PDB entry 6NMI | electron microscopy, 3.70 A resolution | chains E and F of the 8 polymer chains in the assembly

[Chain E]
Molecule: General transcription factor IIH subunit 2, p44
From: Homo sapiens
Sequence (366 residues; each row starts with the number of its first residue; note: 6 numbers in that range are skipped by the numbering (no residue carries them; nothing is unmodelled there); X marks 56 residues of unknown identity (built as UNK)):
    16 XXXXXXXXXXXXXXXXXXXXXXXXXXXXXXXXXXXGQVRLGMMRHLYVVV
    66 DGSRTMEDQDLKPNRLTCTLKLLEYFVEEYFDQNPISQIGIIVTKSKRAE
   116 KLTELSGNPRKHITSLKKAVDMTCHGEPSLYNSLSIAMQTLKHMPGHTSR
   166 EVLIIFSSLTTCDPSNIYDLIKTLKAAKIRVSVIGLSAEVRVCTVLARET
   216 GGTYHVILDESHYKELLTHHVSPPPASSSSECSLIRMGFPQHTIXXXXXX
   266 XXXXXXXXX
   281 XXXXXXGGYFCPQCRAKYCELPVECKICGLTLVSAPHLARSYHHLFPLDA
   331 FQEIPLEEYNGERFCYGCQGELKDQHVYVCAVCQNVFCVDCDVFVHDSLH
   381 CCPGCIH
Metal / ion sites: Zn2+ site 1: Cys-291, Cys-294, Cys-305, Cys-308; Zn2+ site 2: Cys-345, Cys-348, Cys-368, Cys-371; Zn2+ site 3: Cys-360, Cys-363, Cys-382, Cys-385

[Chain F]
Molecule: General transcription factor IIH subunit 3, p34
From: Homo sapiens
Reference sequence: Q13889 (TF2H3_HUMAN); residue numbers follow UniProt; this construct covers 1-308
Sequence (308 residues; each row starts with the number of its first residue):
     1 MVSDEDELNLLVIVVDANPIWWGKQALKESQFTLSKCIDAVMVLGNSHLF
    51 MNRSNKLAVIASHIQESRFLYPGKNGRLGDFFGDPGNPPEFNPSGSKDGK
   101 YELLTSANEVIVEEIKDLMTKSDIKGQHTETLLAGSLAKALCYIHRMNKE
   151 VKDNQEMKSRILVIKAAEDSALQYMNFMNVIFAAQKQNILIDACVLDSDS
   201 GLLQQACDITGGLYLKVPQMPSLLQYLLWVFLPDQDQRSQLILPPPVHVD
   251 YRAACFCHRNLIEIGYVCSVCLSIFCNFSPICTTCETAFKISLPPVLKAK
   301 KKKLKVSA
Not modelled in the structure: 1-7, 73-94, 293-308
Disulfide bonds: Cys-255/Cys-257
Metal / ion sites: Zn2+: Cys-268, Cys-271, Cys-282, Cys-285
UniProt features mapped onto this chain:
  - zinc finger: Cys-268 to Cys-285 (C4-type)

[How chain E and chain F interact]
Contacting residue pairs (78):
  Arg-54(E) with Val-270(F)
  Met-57(E) with Leu-272(F), hydrophobic
  His-162(E) with Ser-269(F)
  Ser-244(E) with Lys-290(F), hydrogen bond (backbone-side chain)
  Ser-245(E) with Lys-290(F)
  Glu-246(E) with Lys-290(F)
  Cys-247(E) with Val-270(F), hydrophobic; Thr-287(F); Phe-289(F); Lys-290(F)
  Ser-248(E) with Cys-268(F); Ser-269(F); Phe-289(F)
  Leu-249(E) with Tyr-266(F), hydrophobic; Val-267(F); Cys-268(F); Phe-278(F), hydrophobic; Phe-289(F)
  Ile-250(E) with Tyr-266(F); Val-267(F), hydrogen bond (backbone-backbone)
  Arg-251(E) with Ile-264(F); Gly-265(F); Tyr-266(F)
  Met-252(E) with Ile-264(F); Gly-265(F), hydrogen bond (backbone-backbone); Val-267(F), hydrophobic
  Gly-253(E) with Glu-263(F)
  Phe-254(E) with Ala-253(F), hydrophobic; Ile-262(F), hydrophobic; Glu-263(F), hydrogen bond (backbone-backbone); Val-267(F), hydrophobic; Ile-274(F), hydrophobic
  Gln-256(E) with Arg-252(F)
  His-257(E) with His-248(F), hydrogen bond (backbone-side chain)
  Tyr-289(E) with Tyr-251(F)
  Pro-292(E) with Glu-263(F); Ile-264(F)
  Gln-293(E) with Ile-264(F)
  Ser-314(E) with Tyr-251(F)
  Ala-315(E) with Tyr-174(F)
  Pro-316(E) with Phe-182(F)
  Leu-318(E) with Leu-272(F), hydrophobic; Ile-274(F), hydrophobic
  Ala-319(E) with Tyr-174(F); Met-178(F), hydrophobic; Phe-182(F)
  Arg-320(E) with Phe-182(F)
  Ser-321(E) with Leu-272(F)
  Tyr-322(E) with Met-175(F), hydrophobic; Phe-256(F); Leu-272(F)
  Leu-325(E) with Cys-271(F); Leu-272(F), hydrophobic
  Tyr-346(E) with Lys-139(F)
  Gly-347(E) with Lys-139(F); Cys-142(F), hydrogen bond (backbone-side chain)
  Cys-348(E) with Cys-142(F); Tyr-143(F); Arg-146(F), hydrogen bond
  Gln-349(E) with Phe-69(F); Arg-146(F)
  Gly-350(E) with Arg-146(F)
  Asp-370(E) with His-145(F); Lys-149(F), salt bridge
  Phe-374(E) with Leu-141(F), hydrophobic; Cys-142(F); His-145(F); Gln-187(F)
  Leu-379(E) with Ala-138(F), hydrophobic; Leu-141(F), hydrophobic; Asn-179(F)
  Cys-381(E) with Asn-176(F); Asn-179(F), hydrogen bond
  Ile-386(E) with Ala-134(F), hydrophobic; Asn-176(F)
  His-387(E) with Ser-67(F), hydrogen bond; Leu-132(F); Gly-135(F)
Also at the interface, not in a pair above, chain E (51 interface residues in all): Leu-55, Asp-97, Ile-101, Pro-255, Thr-258, Ile-259, His-323, Glu-351, Cys-371, Asp-377, His-380, Pro-383
Also at the interface, not in a pair above, chain F (51 interface residues in all): Glu-66, Ser-136, Gln-173, Val-180, Ala-183, Gln-185, Lys-186, Ile-209, Ser-279, Ala-288

[Summary]
Chain E and chain F each contribute 51 residues to their interface; the contacts include 9 hydrogen bonds and
1 salt bridge. Among the polar pairs are Asp-370(E)/Lys-149(F), Ser-244(E)/Lys-290(F) and
His-257(E)/His-248(F). Cys-291(E), Cys-294(E), Cys-305(E) and Cys-308(E) coordinate Zn2+ site 1.
Chain E is General transcription factor IIH subunit 2, p44 and chain F is General transcription factor IIH
subunit 3, p34, both from Homo sapiens; the structure, Cryo-EM structure of the human TFIIH core complex, was
determined by electron microscopy.
